7YI8 - chains B and D of the 4 polymer chains in the assembly; structure by electron microscopy, 2.70 A resolution.

== Chain B ==
Protein: MT-a70 family protein
From: Tetrahymena thermophila SB210
UniProt: Q22GC0 (Q22GC0_TETTS); residues 1-372 here correspond to UniProt positions 57-428 (UniProt number = residue number + 56)
Chain sequence (372 residues; row label = number of the first residue in the row):
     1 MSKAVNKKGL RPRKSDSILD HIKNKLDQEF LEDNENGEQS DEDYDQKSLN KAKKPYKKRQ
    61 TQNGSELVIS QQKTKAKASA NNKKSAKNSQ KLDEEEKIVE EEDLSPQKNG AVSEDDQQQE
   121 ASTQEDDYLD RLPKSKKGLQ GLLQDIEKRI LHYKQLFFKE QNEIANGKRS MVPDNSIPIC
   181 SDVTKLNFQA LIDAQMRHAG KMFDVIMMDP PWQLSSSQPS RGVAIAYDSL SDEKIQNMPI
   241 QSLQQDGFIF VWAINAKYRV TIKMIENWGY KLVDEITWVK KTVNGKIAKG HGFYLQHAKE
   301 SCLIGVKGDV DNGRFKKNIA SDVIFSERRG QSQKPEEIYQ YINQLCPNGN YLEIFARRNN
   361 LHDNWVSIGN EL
Disordered / not traced: 1-139, 216-225
Ligand contacts: S-adenosylhomocysteine (SAH): Asp182, Val183, Thr184, Asp209, Pro210, Pro211, Asp228, Ser229, Leu230, Ser332, Phe355, Ala356, Arg357, Asn360, Gly369, Asn370, Glu371
From the paper describing this entry:
  - mutagenesis - D209A: abolished catalytic activity
  - mutagenesis - K280E/K286E/K289E: decreased catalytic activity

== Chain D ==
Protein: Transmembrane protein, putative
From: Tetrahymena thermophila SB210
UniProt: I7M8B9 (I7M8B9_TETTS); residues 1-142 here correspond to UniProt positions 154-295 (UniProt number = residue number + 153)
Chain sequence (171 residues; numbered -28 to 142; the number before each row is that of its first residue; numbers below 1 keep their minus sign (Met-28 is residue -28)):
   -28 MKHHHHHHHG AAGTSLYKKA GENLYFQGSM KKNGKSQNQP LDFTQYAKNM RKDLSNQDIC
    32 LEDGALNHSY FLTKKGQYWT PLNQKALQRG IELFGVGNWK EINYDEFSGK ANIVELELRT
    92 CMILGINDIT EYYGKKISEE EQEEIKKSNI AKGKKENKLK DNIYQKLQQM Q
Disordered / not traced: -28 to 10, 133-142
Construct notes: initiating methionine (-28); expression tag (-27 to 0)
From the paper describing this entry:
  - mutagenesis - K45E/K46E/Q48E: unchanged catalytic activity

== Chain B / chain D interface ==
Residue-residue contacts - 66 pairs, chain B then chain D:
  Leu151(B) with Asp132(D)
  Lys154(B) with Cys92(D); Asn98(D)
  Gln155(B) with Asn98(D), hydrogen bond; Glu127(D); Lys131(D)
  Phe157(B) with Leu89(D), hydrophobic; Arg90(D); Met93(D), hydrophobic
  Phe158(B) with Leu89(D), hydrophobic; Met93(D), hydrophobic; Asn98(D); Glu127(D); Lys129(D)
  Lys159(B) with Glu127(D), hydrogen bond (backbone-side chain)
  Gln161(B) with Arg90(D), hydrogen bond
  Asn162(B) with Glu127(D); Asn128(D)
  Ile164(B) with Ser40(D); Leu43(D), hydrophobic
  Lys168(B) with His39(D); Leu43(D)
  Arg169(B) with His39(D), hydrogen bond; Leu43(D)
  Ser170(B) with His39(D), hydrogen bond; Phe42(D); Leu43(D)
  Val172(B) with Leu37(D), hydrophobic; His39(D); Phe42(D), hydrophobic
  Pro173(B) with Leu37(D)
  Asp174(B) with Leu37(D); His39(D), salt bridge
  Asn175(B) with Phe14(D); Thr15(D); Ala18(D); Arg22(D); Leu37(D)
  Ser176(B) with Arg22(D), hydrogen bond (backbone-side chain)
  Ile177(B) with Phe14(D), hydrophobic; Tyr17(D), hydrophobic; Met21(D), hydrophobic
  Pro178(B) with Ser26(D), hydrogen bond (backbone-side chain); Ile30(D), hydrophobic; Phe42(D), hydrophobic
  Ile179(B) with Leu25(D), hydrophobic
  Cys180(B) with Lys46(D)
  Leu191(B) with Leu25(D), hydrophobic
  Ala194(B) with Met21(D)
  Gln195(B) with Tyr17(D), hydrogen bond
  His198(B) with Tyr17(D); Asn20(D); Met21(D), hydrogen bond; Asp24(D), salt bridge
  Ala199(B) with Tyr17(D), hydrophobic
  Asn350(B) with Tyr17(D)
  Arg358(B) with Tyr41(D); Phe42(D); Thr44(D), hydrogen bond (side chain-backbone); Lys46(D)
  Asn364(B) with Phe14(D)
  Val366(B) with Tyr17(D)
  Asn370(B) with Lys46(D), hydrogen bond (backbone-side chain)
  Glu371(B) with Lys46(D)
  Leu372(B) with Tyr41(D); Lys46(D)
Other interface residues (no listed pair), chain B (37 interface residues in all): Ala190, Arg197, Leu361, Trp365
Other interface residues (no listed pair), chain D (32 interface residues in all): Pro11, Asn27, Lys45

== In short ==
Chain B and chain D form an interface of 37 and 32 residues respectively, with 11 hydrogen bonds and 2 salt
bridges. Among the polar pairs are Asp174(B)-His39(D), His198(B)-Asp24(D) and Gln155(B)-Asn98(D). Bound to
chain B: S-adenosylhomocysteine. From the paper: D209A of chain B abolishes catalytic activity;
K280E/K286E/K289E of chain B reduce catalytic activity.
Here chain B is MT-a70 family protein and chain D is Transmembrane protein, putative, both from Tetrahymena
thermophila SB210. Entry 7YI8 (Cryo-EM structure of SAH-bound MTA1-MTA9-p1-p2 complex) was determined by
electron microscopy together with 7YI9 from the same study.
